PDB entry 6VCD | electron microscopy, 3.00 A resolution | chains A and B of the 3 polymer chains in the assembly

[Chain A]
Protein: Iron-responsive element binding protein 2, isoform CRA_a
Organism: Homo sapiens
Reference sequence: D3DW85 (D3DW85_HUMAN); residue numbers follow UniProt; this construct covers 1-963
Chain sequence (963 residues; row label = number of the first residue in the row):
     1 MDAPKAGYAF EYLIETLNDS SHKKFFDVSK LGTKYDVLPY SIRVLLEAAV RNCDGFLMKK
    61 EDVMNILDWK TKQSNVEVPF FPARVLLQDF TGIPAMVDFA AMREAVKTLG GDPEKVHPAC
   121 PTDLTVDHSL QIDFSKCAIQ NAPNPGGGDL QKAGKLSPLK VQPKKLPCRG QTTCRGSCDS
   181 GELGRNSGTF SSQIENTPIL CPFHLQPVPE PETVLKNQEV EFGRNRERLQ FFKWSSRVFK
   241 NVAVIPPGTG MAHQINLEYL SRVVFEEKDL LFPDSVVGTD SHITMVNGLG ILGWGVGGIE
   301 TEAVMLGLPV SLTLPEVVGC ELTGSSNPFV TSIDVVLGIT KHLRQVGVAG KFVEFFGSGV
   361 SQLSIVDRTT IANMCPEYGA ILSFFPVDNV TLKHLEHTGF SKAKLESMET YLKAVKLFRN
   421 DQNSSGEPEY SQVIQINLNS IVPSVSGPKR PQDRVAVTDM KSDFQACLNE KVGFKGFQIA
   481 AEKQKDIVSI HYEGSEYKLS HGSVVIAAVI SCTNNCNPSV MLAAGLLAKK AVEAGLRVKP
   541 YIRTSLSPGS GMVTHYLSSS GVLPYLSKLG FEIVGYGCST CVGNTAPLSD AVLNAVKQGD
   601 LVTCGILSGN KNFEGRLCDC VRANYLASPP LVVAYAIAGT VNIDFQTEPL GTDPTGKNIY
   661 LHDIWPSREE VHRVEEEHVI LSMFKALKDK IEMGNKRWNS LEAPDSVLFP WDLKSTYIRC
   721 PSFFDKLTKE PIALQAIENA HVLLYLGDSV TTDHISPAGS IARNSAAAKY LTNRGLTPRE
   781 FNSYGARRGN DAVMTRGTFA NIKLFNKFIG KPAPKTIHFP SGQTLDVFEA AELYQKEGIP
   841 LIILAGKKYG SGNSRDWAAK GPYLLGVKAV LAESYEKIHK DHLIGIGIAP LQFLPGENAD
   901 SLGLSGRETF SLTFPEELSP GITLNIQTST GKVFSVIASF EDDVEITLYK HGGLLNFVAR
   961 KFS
Unresolved in the structure: 1-9, 130-212, 444-667, 692-695
Reported in the primary citation:
  - contacts within the chain: R763-P778

[Chain B]
Protein: F-box/LRR-repeat protein 5
Organism: Homo sapiens
Reference sequence: Q9UKA1 (FBXL5_HUMAN), isoform Q9UKA1-2; residues 200-691 here correspond to UniProt positions 183-674 (UniProt number = residue number - 17)
Chain sequence (492 residues; each row starts with the number of its first residue):
   200 EHSTGITHLP PEVMLSIFSY LNPQELCRCS QVSMKWSQLT KTGSLWKHLY PVHWARGDWY
   260 SGPATELDTE PDDEWVKNRK DESRAFHEWD EDADIDESEE SAEESIAISI AQMEKRLLHG
   320 LIHNVLPYVG TSVKTLVLAY SSAVSSKMVR QILELCPNLE HLDLTQTDIS DSAFDSWSWL
   380 GCCQSLRHLD LSGCEKITDV ALEKISRALG ILTSHQSGFL KTSTSKITST AWKNKDITMQ
   440 STKQYACLHD LTNKGIGEEI DNEHPWTKPV SSENFTSPYV WMLDAEDLAD IEDTVEWRHR
   500 NVESLCVMET ASNFSCSTSG CFSKDIVGLR TSVCWQQHCA SPAFAYCGHS FCCTGTALRT
   560 MSSLPESSAM CRKAARTRLP RGKDLIYFGS EKSDQETGRV LLFLSLSGCY QITDHGLRVL
   620 TLGGGLPYLE HLNLSGCLTI TGAGLQDLVS ACPSLNDEYF YYCDNINGPH ADTASGCQNL
   680 QCGFRACCRS GE
Unresolved in the structure: 200-204, 264-310, 412-596
Residues lining bound ligands: 2Fe-2S cluster (FES): G635, L637, C662, D663, N664, C676, L679, A685, C686, C687, R688
Reported in the primary citation:
  - 2Fe-2S cluster coordination: C662, C676, C686, C687
  - mutagenesis - C676S, C686S, C687S: decreased binding to 2Fe-2S cluster
  - mutagenesis - C662S: abolished binding to 2Fe-2S cluster
  - mutagenesis - D663R/L679R: decreased binding to Iron-responsive element binding protein 2, isoform CRA_a (chain A)

[Interface between chain A and chain B]
Contacting residue pairs (37):
  D89(A) with E691(B)
  N217(A) with N664(B)
  V220(A) with N664(B)
  E221(A) with R688(B), salt bridge
  R224(A) with D663(B); N664(B), hydrogen bond; R688(B)
  R228(A) with E691(B), hydrogen bond (side chain-backbone)
  A758(A) with Q680(B)
  G759(A) with L679(B); Q680(B), hydrogen bond (backbone-side chain)
  S760(A) with C676(B), hydrogen bond (side chain-backbone); Q677(B); L679(B)
  R763(A) with D656(B); E657(B); T672(B), hydrogen bond (side chain-backbone); A673(B), hydrogen bond (side chain-backbone); S674(B), hydrogen bond
  P778(A) with D671(B); A673(B)
  R779(A) with Y661(B); C662(B), hydrogen bond (side chain-backbone); D663(B), salt bridge; I665(B); A670(B); A673(B); S674(B), hydrogen bond (side chain-backbone)
  N782(A) with R688(B), hydrogen bond
  S783(A) with L679(B); G690(B), hydrogen bond (side chain-backbone)
  Y784(A) with Q680(B)
  G785(A) with Q680(B), hydrogen bond (backbone-side chain); G690(B); E691(B)
  A786(A) with G690(B)
  R788(A) with E691(B), salt bridge
Interface residues without a listed pair, chain A (22 interface residues in all): F90, S129, N764, T777
Interface residues without a listed pair, chain B (24 interface residues in all): H669, G675, N678, C687, S689
Interface features reported in the paper:
  - pairs named by the authors: R224(A)-R688(B), G759(A)-Q680(B) (hydrogen bond), S760(A)-C676(B) (hydrogen bond), R779(A)-Y661(B) (cation-pi contact), C662(B)-R779(A) (backbone contact)
  - interface residues, chain A: R763(A), R779(A)
  - interface residues, chain B: L679(B)

[Summary]
The interface between chain A and chain B involves 22 residues on one side and 24 on the other, with 12
hydrogen bonds and 3 salt bridges. Polar contacts include E221(A)-R688(B), R779(A)-D663(B) and
R788(A)-E691(B). The authors report a contact between R224(A) and R688(B); hydrogen bonds between G759(A) and
Q680(B) and S760(A) and C676(B); a cation-pi contact between R779(A) and Y661(B). The paper reports that
C676S, C686S and C687S of chain B reduce binding to 2Fe-2S cluster; interface residues R763(A), R779(A) and
L679(B); 5 substitutions were tested in all.
Here chain A is Iron-responsive element binding protein 2, isoform CRA_a and chain B is F-box/LRR-repeat
protein 5, both from Homo sapiens. Entry 6VCD (Cryo-EM structure of IRP2-FBXL5-SKP1 complex) was determined by
electron microscopy.
